Entry 9RFU (electron microscopy, 3.30 A resolution); this record covers chains C and F of the 9 polymer chains in the assembly.

# Chain C
Protein: Siderophore export accessory protein MmpS5
Source organism: Mycobacterium tuberculosis H37Rv
UniProtKB: P9WJS7 (MMPS5_MYCTU); residue numbers follow UniProt; this construct covers 2-31
Sequence (31 residues; each row starts with the number of its first residue):
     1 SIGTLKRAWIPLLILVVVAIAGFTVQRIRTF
Construct notes: expression tag (1)
Small-molecule neighbours: L9Q ((1S)-2-{[(S)-(2-aminoethoxy)(hydroxy)phosphoryl]oxy}-1-[(octadecanoyloxy)methyl]ethyl (9Z)-octadec-9-enoate): Lys6, Trp9, Leu13, Val17
Reported in the primary citation:
  - binding site for L9Q: Trp9

# Chain F
Protein: Siderophore exporter MmpL5
Source organism: Mycobacterium tuberculosis
UniProtKB: P9WJV1 (MMPL5_MYCTU); numbering as in UniProt; present here: 20-493, 688-952
Sequence (739 residues; each row starts with the number of its first residue; note: 194 numbers in that range are skipped by the numbering (no residue carries them; nothing is unmodelled there)):
    20 ARPFIPRMIRTFAVPIILGWLVTIAVLNVTVPQLETVGQIQAVSMSPDAA
    70 PSMISMKHIGKVFEEGDSDSAAMIVLEGQRPLGDAAHAFYDQMIGRLQAD
   120 TTHVQSLQDFWGDPLTATGAQSSDGKAAYVQVKLAGNQGESLANESVEAV
   170 KTIVERLAPPPGVKVYVTGSAALVADQQQAGDRSLQVIEAVTFTVIIVML
   220 LLVYRSIITSAIMLTMVVLGLLATRGGVAFLGFHRIIGLSTFATNLLVVL
   270 AIAAATDYAIFLIGRYQEARGLGQDRESAYYTMFGGTAHVVLGSGLTIAG
   320 ATFCLSFTRLPYFQTLGVPLAIGMVIVVAAALTLGPAIIAVTSRFGKLLE
   370 PKRMARVRGWRKVGAAIVRWPGPILVGAVALALVGLLTLPGYRTNYNDRN
   420 YLPADLPANEGYAAAERHFSQARMNPEVLMVESDHDMRNSADFLVINKIA
   470 KAIFAVEGISRVQAITRPDGKPIE
   688 SFYLPPEVFDNPDFQRGLEQFLSPDGHAVRFIISHEGDPMSQAGIARIAK
   738 IKTAAKEAIKGTPLEGSAIYLGGTAAMFKDLSDGNTYDLMIAGISALCLI
   788 FIIMLITTRSVVAAAVIVGTVVLSLGASFGLSVLIWQHILGIELHWLVLA
   838 MAVIILLAVGADYNLLLVARLKEEIHAGINTGIIRAMGGSGSVVTAAGLV
   888 FAFTMMSFAVSELTVMAQVGTTIGMGLLFDTLIVRSFMTPSIAALLGKWF
   938 WWPQVVRQRPIPQPW
Small-molecule neighbours:
  - L9Q ((1S)-2-{[(S)-(2-aminoethoxy)(hydroxy)phosphoryl]oxy}-1-[(octadecanoyloxy)methyl]ethyl (9Z)-octadec-9-enoate), molecule 1: Gly396, Ala399, Leu400, Val403
  - L9Q, molecule 2: Phe788, Arg796, Val798, Trp939, Pro940, Gln941
Reported in the primary citation:
  - self-association interface (contacts with another copy of this molecule); pairs are residue here / residue on that copy: Phe473-Lys747
  - mutagenesis - Q196M (4-fold), N444K (4-fold): decreased growth in response to bedaquiline
  - mutagenesis - V193D, Q196M, Y331D: unchanged growth in response to clofazimine
  - mutagenesis - Q196M (2-fold): increased growth in response to PBTZ-169
  - mutagenesis - V193D (8-fold), Y331D/N444K (2-fold), Y331D (8-fold), V902A (2-fold): increased growth in response to bedaquiline
  - mutagenesis - V193D, Y331D: unchanged expression
  - mutagenesis - V193D: decreased growth in response to PBTZ-169
  - mutagenesis - V193D (4-fold): increased growth in response to TBAJ-587
  - mutagenesis - V193D (4-fold): increased growth in response to TBAJ-876
  - mutagenesis - Y331N: unchanged growth in response to bedaquiline

# Interface between chain C and chain F
Pairs across the interface - 10 pairs, chain C then chain F:
  Ile10(C) - Leu792(F)  hydrophobic
  Leu13(C) - Phe788(F)  hydrophobic
  Leu13(C) - Leu792(F)  hydrophobic
  Val17(C) - Cys785(F)  hydrophobic
  Val25(C) - Ile778(F)  hydrophobic
  Ile28(C) - Met777(F)  hydrophobic
  Ile28(C) - Ile778(F)  hydrophobic
  Ile28(C) - Ile781(F)  hydrophobic
  Arg29(C) - Phe326(F)  hydrogen bond (side chain-backbone)
  Arg29(C) - Arg328(F)  hydrogen bond (backbone-side chain)
Other interface residues (no listed pair), chain C (10 interface residues in all): Trp9, Ile14, Ala21, Thr24
Other interface residues (no listed pair), chain F (11 interface residues in all): Ile789, Val798, Pro940

# Summary
The interface between chain C and chain F involves 10 residues on one side and 11 on the other, with 2
hydrogen bonds. Polar contacts include Arg29(C)-Phe326(F) and Arg29(C)-Arg328(F). The paper reports a binding
site for L9Q at Trp9(C); V193D, Y331D/N444K and Y331D of chain F, among others, increase growth in response to
bedaquiline; 7 substitutions were tested in all.
Chain C is Siderophore export accessory protein MmpS5 (Mycobacterium tuberculosis H37Rv) and chain F is
Siderophore exporter MmpL5 (Mycobacterium tuberculosis); the structure, M.tuberculosis MmpS5L5-acpM complex,
was determined by electron microscopy (same publication as 9RGB).
